PDB entry 2JDY | X-ray diffraction, 1.70 A resolution | chains C and D of the 4 polymer chains in the assembly

[Chain C (and D)]
Name: Fucose-binding lectin pa-iil
From: Pseudomonas aeruginosa
Notes: chain D of this document is another copy of the same molecule, construct and numbering; everything in this record applies to it too
Reference sequence: Q9HYN5 (Q9HYN5_PSEAE); residues 0-114 here correspond to UniProt positions 1-115 (UniProt number = residue number + 1)
Amino-acid sequence (115 residues; each row starts with the number of its first residue; numbering starts at 0):
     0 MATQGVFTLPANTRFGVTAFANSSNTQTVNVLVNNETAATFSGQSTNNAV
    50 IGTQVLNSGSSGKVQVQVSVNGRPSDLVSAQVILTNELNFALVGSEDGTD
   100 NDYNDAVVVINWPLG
Disordered / not traced: 0
Differences from the reference sequence: engineered mutation N24 (Gly25 in Q9HYN5)
Metal / ion sites: Ca2+ site 1: N21, D101, N103, D104 (together with methyl alpha-D-mannopyranoside) (shared with G114(D) of chain D); Ca2+ site 2: E95, D99, D101, D104 (together with methyl alpha-D-mannopyranoside); Ca2+ site 3: G114 (together with methyl alpha-D-mannopyranoside) (shared with N21(D), D101(D), N103(D), D104(D) of chain D)
Residues lining bound ligands: methyl alpha-D-mannopyranoside (MMA): N21, S22, S23, N24, E95, D96, G97, D99, D101, N103, D104
From the paper describing this entry:
  - binding site for methyl alpha-D-mannopyranoside: S23, N24
  - mutagenesis - G24N: unchanged binding to methyl alpha-D-mannopyranoside
  - mutagenesis - G24N: unchanged binding to Me-alpha-Gal

[Interface between chain C and chain D]
Pairs across the interface (59):
  R13(C) with T45(D), hydrogen bond (side chain-backbone); N46(D), hydrogen bond
  G15(C) with N47(D)
  T17(C) with F19(D)
  F19(C) with T17(D)
  N21(C) with L113(D); G114(D), hydrogen bond (side chain-backbone)
  T45(C) with R13(D), hydrogen bond (backbone-side chain); G114(D)
  N46(C) with R13(D), hydrogen bond; V54(D)
  N47(C) with G15(D); N110(D), hydrogen bond; L113(D)
  T52(C) with V49(D)
  V54(C) with N46(D); N47(D)
  V77(C) with L83(D), hydrophobic; T84(D)
  S78(C) with L83(D)
  A79(C) with L83(D), hydrophobic
  V81(C) with V81(D), hydrophobic; L91(D), hydrophobic
  L83(C) with V77(D); S78(D); A79(D), hydrophobic
  T84(C) with V77(D); Y102(D)
  E86(C) with N100(D); D101(D)
  L87(C) with G93(D); Y102(D); N103(D)
  F89(C) with L91(D), hydrophobic; V106(D), hydrophobic; V108(D), hydrophobic
  L91(C) with V81(D), hydrophobic; F89(D), hydrophobic
  G93(C) with L87(D)
  N100(C) with E86(D)
  D101(C) with E86(D); G114(D)
  Y102(C) with T84(D); L87(D)
  N103(C) with L87(D); P112(D), hydrogen bond (side chain-backbone); L113(D), hydrogen bond (side chain-backbone); G114(D), hydrogen bond (side chain-backbone)
  V106(C) with F89(D), hydrophobic
  V108(C) with F89(D), hydrophobic
  N110(C) with N47(D), hydrogen bond
  P112(C) with N103(D), hydrogen bond (backbone-side chain)
  L113(C) with N21(D); N47(D); N103(D)
  G114(C) with N21(D), hydrogen bond (backbone-side chain); T45(D); D101(D); N103(D), hydrogen bond (backbone-side chain)
Also at the interface, not in a pair above, chain C (34 interface residues in all): S22, V49, V92
Also at the interface, not in a pair above, chain D (34 interface residues in all): S22, T52, V92

[In short]
Chain C and chain D each contribute 34 residues to their interface; the contacts include 13 hydrogen bonds.
Polar pairs include R13(C)-T45(D), R13(C)-N46(D) and N21(C)-G114(D). Ligands of chain C: methyl
alpha-D-mannopyranoside. From the paper: a binding site for methyl alpha-D-mannopyranoside at S23(C) and
N24(C); G24N of chain C leaves binding to methyl alpha-D-mannopyranoside unchanged.
Both chains are Fucose-binding lectin pa-iil (Pseudomonas aeruginosa). Entry 2JDY (Mutant (G24N) of
Pseudomonas aeruginosa lectin II (PA-IIL) complexed with methyl-b-D-mannoyranoside) was determined by X-ray
diffraction together with 2JDM, 2JDN, 2JDP and 2JDU from the same study.
